PDB entry 8RFJ | electron microscopy, 3.18 A resolution | chains C and H of the 12 polymer chains in the assembly

# Chain C
Name: CRISPR type AFERR-associated protein Csf2
From: Pseudomonas oleovorans
UniProt: A0A379PIR9 (A0A379PIR9_PSEOL); residue numbers follow UniProt; this construct covers 1-347
Chain sequence (347 residues; each row starts with the number of its first residue):
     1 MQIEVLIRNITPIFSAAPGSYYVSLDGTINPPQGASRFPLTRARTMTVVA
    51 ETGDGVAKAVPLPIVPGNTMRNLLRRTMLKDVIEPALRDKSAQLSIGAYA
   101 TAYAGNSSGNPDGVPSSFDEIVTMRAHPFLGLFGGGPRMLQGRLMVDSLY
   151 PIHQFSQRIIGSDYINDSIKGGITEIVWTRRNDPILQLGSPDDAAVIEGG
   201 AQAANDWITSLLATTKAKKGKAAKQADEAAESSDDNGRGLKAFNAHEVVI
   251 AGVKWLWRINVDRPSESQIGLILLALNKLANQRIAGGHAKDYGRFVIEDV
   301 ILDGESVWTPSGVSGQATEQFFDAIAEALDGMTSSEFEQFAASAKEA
Not modelled in the structure: 223-236, 346-347

# Chain H
Molecule: crRNA
From: Pseudomonas oleovorans
Sequence (61 nucleotides; numbered -7 to 53; the number before each row is that of its first residue; numbers below 1 keep their minus sign (G-7 is residue -7)):
    -7 GUGAGCGGCAUCCAAGUUACGCAUCAGAUUCGAGACGCGAGUAUUUCCCG
    43 CGUGCGCGGGG
Not modelled in the structure: 44-47

# Chain C / chain H interface
Contacting residue pairs - 50 pairs, chain C then chain H:
  Phe14(C) with C14(H), phosphate contact
  Ser15(C) with C14(H), phosphate contact
  Ala16(C) with G13(H), hydrogen bond to the sugar; C14(H), hydrogen bond to the phosphate
  Pro18(C) with G13(H), base contact
  Leu25(C) with G19(H), base contact
  Arg44(C) with G13(H), sugar contact
  Pro66(C) with G13(H), phosphate contact
  Asn68(C) with A11(H), hydrogen bond to the sugar; C12(H), sugar contact; G13(H), phosphate contact
  Thr69(C) with C12(H), hydrogen bond to the phosphate; G13(H), hydrogen bond to the phosphate
  Arg71(C) with A11(H), salt bridge to the phosphate
  Asn72(C) with C12(H), hydrogen bond to the phosphate
  Arg75(C) with U10(H), phosphate contact; A11(H), salt bridge to the phosphate
  Arg76(C) with C12(H), base contact
  Ala104(C) with A11(H), sugar contact
  Gly105(C) with U10(H), hydrogen bond to the sugar
  Asn106(C) with U10(H), base contact
  Phe133(C) with A11(H), phosphate contact
  Gly134(C) with U10(H), sugar contact
  Gly135(C) with U10(H), sugar contact
  Met139(C) with U9(H), base contact; U10(H), base contact
  Leu140(C) with U9(H), hydrogen bond to the sugar; U10(H), phosphate contact
  Gln141(C) with U9(H), phosphate contact; U10(H), phosphate contact
  Gly142(C) with U10(H), phosphate contact
  Thr179(C) with C17(H), base contact; G19(H), phosphate contact
  Arg180(C) with C17(H), hydrogen bond to the sugar; A18(H), sugar contact; G19(H), hydrogen bond to the phosphate; A20(H), hydrogen bond to the base
  Arg181(C) with C17(H), hydrogen bond to the sugar; A18(H), phosphate contact
  Asn182(C) with A18(H), hydrogen bond to the phosphate
  Gln187(C) with A18(H), base contact
  Phe243(C) with G19(H), base contact
  Ala285(C) with C14(H), phosphate contact
  Gly286(C) with C14(H), phosphate contact; A15(H), phosphate contact
  Gly287(C) with A15(H), hydrogen bond to the phosphate
  His288(C) with A15(H), hydrogen bond to the phosphate; U16(H), phosphate contact
  Ala289(C) with U16(H), hydrogen bond to the phosphate; C17(H), phosphate contact
Other interface residues (no listed pair), chain C (37 interface residues in all): Trp178, Asn244, Lys290

# In short
37 residues of chain C face 12 of chain H across their interface, with 16 hydrogen bonds and 2 salt bridges.
Polar pairs include Arg180(C)-A20(H), Ala16(C)-G13(H) and Asn68(C)-A11(H).
Chain C is CRISPR type AFERR-associated protein Csf2 and chain H is crRNA, both from Pseudomonas oleovorans;
the structure, DNA bound type IV-A1 CRISPR effector complex with the DinG helicase from P. oleovorans, was
determined by electron microscopy, deposited together with 8RC2, 8RC3, 8S35, 8S36 and 8S37.
